PDB entry 3EPC | electron microscopy, 8.00 A resolution (low resolution: residue-level contacts below are approximate; hydrogen-bond / salt-bridge calls are withheld) | chains 2 and 4 of the 5 polymer chains in the assembly

# Chain 2
Molecule: Protein VP2
Source organism: Human poliovirus 1 Mahoney
UniProt: P03300 (POLG_POL1M); residues 5-272 here correspond to UniProt positions 74-341 (UniProt number = residue number + 69)
Sequence (268 residues; numbered 5 to 272; the number before each row is that of its first residue):
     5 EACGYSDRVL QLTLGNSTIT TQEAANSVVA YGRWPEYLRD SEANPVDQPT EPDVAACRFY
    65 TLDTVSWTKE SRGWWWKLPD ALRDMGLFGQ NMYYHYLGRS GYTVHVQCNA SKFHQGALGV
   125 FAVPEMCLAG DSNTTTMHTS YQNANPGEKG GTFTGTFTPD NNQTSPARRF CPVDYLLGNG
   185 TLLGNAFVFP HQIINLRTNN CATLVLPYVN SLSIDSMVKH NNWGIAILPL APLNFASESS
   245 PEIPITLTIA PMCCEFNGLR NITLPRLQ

# Chain 4
Molecule: Protein VP4
Source organism: Human poliovirus 1 Mahoney
UniProt: P03300 (POLG_POL1M); residue numbers follow UniProt; this construct covers 2-69
Sequence (68 residues; numbered 2 to 69; the number before each row is that of its first residue):
     2 GAQVSSQKVG AHENSNRAYG GSTINYTTIN YYRDSASNAA SKQDFSQDPS KFTEPIKDVL
    62 IKTAPMLN
Unresolved in the structure: 18-22

# Chain 2 / chain 4 interface
Contacting residue pairs (17; chain 2 residue first):
  Ser-10(2) / Asn-69(4)
  Asp-11(2) / Asp-59(4)
  Asp-11(2) / Met-67(4)
  Asp-11(2) / Asn-69(4)
  Arg-12(2) / Leu-68(4)
  Arg-12(2) / Asn-69(4)
  Ala-29(2) / Leu-68(4)
  Asn-30(2) / Asp-59(4)
  Ser-31(2) / Ile-57(4)
  Ser-31(2) / Lys-58(4)
  Val-32(2) / Pro-56(4)
  Val-33(2) / Pro-56(4)
  Tyr-35(2) / Lys-52(4)
  Tyr-35(2) / Phe-53(4)
  Gly-36(2) / Lys-52(4)
  Trp-38(2) / Lys-58(4)
  Thr-202(2) / Leu-68(4)
Also at the interface, not in a pair above, chain 2 (13 interface residues in all): Ala-28

# Summary
Chain 2 and chain 4 form an interface of 13 and 9 residues respectively.
Here chain 2 is Protein VP2 and chain 4 is Protein VP4, both from Human poliovirus 1 Mahoney. Entry 3EPC
(CryoEM structure of poliovirus receptor bound to poliovirus type 1) was determined by electron microscopy
(same publication as 3URO, 3EPD and 3EPF).
